4H2T - chains B and D of the 4 polymer chains in the assembly; structure by X-ray diffraction, 2.44 A resolution.

[Chain B]
Name: Amino acid--[acyl-carrier-protein] ligase 1
From: Bradyrhizobium japonicum
Notes: EC 6.2.1.-
Reference sequence: Q89VT8 (AACL1_BRAJA); residue numbers follow UniProt; this construct covers 1-326
Sequence (346 residues; each row starts with the number of its first residue; numbers below 1 keep their minus sign (Met-19 is residue -19)):
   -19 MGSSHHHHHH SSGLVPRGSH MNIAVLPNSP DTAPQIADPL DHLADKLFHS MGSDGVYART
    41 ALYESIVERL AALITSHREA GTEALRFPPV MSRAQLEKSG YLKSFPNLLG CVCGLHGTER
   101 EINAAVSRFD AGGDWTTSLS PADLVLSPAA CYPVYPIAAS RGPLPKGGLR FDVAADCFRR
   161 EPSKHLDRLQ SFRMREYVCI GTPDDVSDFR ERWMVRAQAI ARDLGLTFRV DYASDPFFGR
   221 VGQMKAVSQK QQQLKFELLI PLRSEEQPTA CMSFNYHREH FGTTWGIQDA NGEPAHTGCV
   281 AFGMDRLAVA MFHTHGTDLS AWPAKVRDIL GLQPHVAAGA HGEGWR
Disordered / not traced: -19 to 16, 313-326
Construct notes: expression tag (-19 to 0)
Metal / ion sites: Zn2+: Cys131, Glu176, Cys279 (together with 5'-O-(glycylsulfamoyl)adenosine)
Residues lining bound ligands:
  - 5'-O-(glycylsulfamoyl)adenosine (G5A): Ala129, Cys131, Arg159, Glu161, Asp167, Arg168, Leu169, Phe172, Met174, Glu176, Asp215, Lys235, Ala250, Cys251, Met252, Ser253, Asn255, Cys279, Ala281, Gly283, Arg286
  - 4'-phosphopantetheine (PNS): Ser84, Phe85, Cys131, Tyr132, Arg159, Asp215, Phe217, Ser228, Gln229, Gln232, Leu234, Tyr256, His257, Arg258, His260, Phe261
UniProt features mapped onto this chain:
  - binding site (Zn(2+)): Cys131, Glu176, Cys279
  - binding site (ATP): Arg159, Glu161, Arg168, Leu169, Lys235, Ala250 to Ser253, Arg286
  - binding site (an L-alpha-amino acid): Glu176

[Chain D]
Name: Aminoacyl carrier protein 1
From: Bradyrhizobium japonicum
Reference sequence: Q89VT6 (AACP1_BRAJA); numbering as in UniProt (aligned over 1-90)
Sequence (110 residues; each row starts with the number of its first residue; numbers below 1 keep their minus sign (Met-19 is residue -19)):
   -19 MGSSHHHHHH SSGLVPRGSH MQAFNTDVRN RIIKLVKGIL EQNALAADVT PQAKLVDVGL
    41 TSMDMVNLML GVEAEFDFTI PQSEITPENF QSVETLERMV MTQLQPATAA
Disordered / not traced: -19 to 6, 84-90
Construct notes: expression tag (-19 to 0)
Covalently attached groups: 4'-phosphopantetheine (PNS) linked to Ser42
UniProt features mapped onto this chain:
  - modified residue: Ser42 (O-(pantetheine 4'-phosphoryl)serine)

[Interface between chain B and chain D]
Pairs across the interface (24):
  Arg220(B) - Met49(D)
  Arg220(B) - Glu53(D)  salt bridge
  Arg220(B) - Thr59(D)
  Arg220(B) - Ile60(D)  hydrogen bond (side chain-backbone)
  Arg220(B) - Ile65(D)
  Val221(B) - Val46(D)  hydrophobic
  Gln223(B) - Ile65(D)
  Met224(B) - Met45(D)  hydrophobic
  Met224(B) - Ile65(D)  hydrophobic
  Met224(B) - Phe70(D)  hydrophobic
  Val227(B) - Ile65(D)
  Val227(B) - Thr66(D)
  Val227(B) - Pro67(D)
  Ser228(B) - Thr41(D)
  Ser228(B) - Ser42(D)  hydrogen bond (side chain-backbone)
  Ser228(B) - Met45(D)
  Gln231(B) - Val36(D)
  Gln231(B) - Met45(D)
  Gln231(B) - Pro67(D)
  Gln231(B) - Phe70(D)  hydrogen bond (side chain-backbone)
  Gln231(B) - Gln71(D)
  Gln232(B) - Val36(D)
  Gln232(B) - Ser42(D)
  Arg258(B) - Thr41(D)
Also at the interface, not in a pair above, chain B (10 interface residues in all): Lys225
Also at the interface, not in a pair above, chain D (15 interface residues in all): Leu40

[In short]
10 residues of chain B face 15 of chain D across their interface, with 3 hydrogen bonds and 1 salt bridge.
Among the polar pairs are Arg220(B)-Glu53(D), Arg220(B)-Ile60(D) and Ser228(B)-Ser42(D). Bound to chain B:
5'-O-(glycylsulfamoyl)adenosine and 4'-phosphopantetheine. Covalently linked 4'-phosphopantetheine: at
Ser42(D).
Here chain B is Amino acid--[acyl-carrier-protein] ligase 1 and chain D is Aminoacyl carrier protein 1, both
from Bradyrhizobium japonicum. Entry 4H2T (Crystal structure of Bradyrhizobium japonicum glycine:[carrier
protein] ligase complexed with cognate carrier protein and an analogue ...) was determined by X-ray
diffraction (same publication as 4H2S, 4H2U, 4H2V, 4H2W, 4H2X and 4H2Y).
